PDB entry 9DOM | X-ray diffraction, 1.69 A resolution | chains A and B

[Chain A]
Molecule: Protein cereblon
From: Homo sapiens
UniProtKB: Q96SW2 (CRBN_HUMAN); residue numbers follow UniProt; this construct covers 319-426
Sequence (111 residues; numbered 316 to 426; the number before each row is that of its first residue):
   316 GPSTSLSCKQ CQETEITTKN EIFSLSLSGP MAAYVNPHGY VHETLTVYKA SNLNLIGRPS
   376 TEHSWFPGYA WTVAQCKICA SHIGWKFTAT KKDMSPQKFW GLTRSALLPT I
Unresolved in the structure: 316-317, 327-328
Sequence notes: expression tag (316-318); conflict Ser322 (Cys in Q96SW2), Ser343 (Cys in Q96SW2), Ser366 (Cys in Q96SW2)
Metal / ion sites: Zn2+: Cys323, Cys326, Cys391, Cys394
Small-molecule neighbours: A1A8N ((3S)-3-(1'-benzyl-6-oxo-6,8-dihydro-2H,7H-spiro[furo[2,3-e]isoindole-3,4'-piperidin]-7-yl)piperidine-2,6-dione): Val350, Asn351, Pro352, His353, Glu377, His378, Ser379, Trp380, Trp386, Trp400, Phe402
Curated features (UniProtKB/Swiss-Prot):
  - binding site (Zn(2+)): Cys323, Cys326, Cys391, Cys394
  - binding site ((S)-thalidomide): His378, Trp380, Trp386
  - natural variant: Cys391 (C391R: In MRT2)
  - mutagenesis: Tyr384 (Y384A: Abolishes thalidomide-binding without affecting DCX protein ligase complex activity; when associated with A-386), Trp386 (W386A: Abolishes thalidomide-binding without affecting DCX protein ligase complex activity; when associated with A-384 ...)

[Chain B]
Molecule: Zinc finger protein Helios
From: Homo sapiens
UniProtKB: Q9UKS7 (IKZF2_HUMAN); residues 136-164 here = UniProt positions 136-164
Sequence (30 residues; each row starts with the number of its first residue):
   135 GGERPFHCNQ CGASFTQKGN LLRHIKLHSG
Unresolved in the structure: 135-136, 164
Sequence notes: expression tag (135)
Metal / ion sites: Zn2+: Cys142, Cys145, His158, His162
Small-molecule neighbours: A1A8N ((3S)-3-(1'-benzyl-6-oxo-6,8-dihydro-2H,7H-spiro[furo[2,3-e]isoindole-3,4'-piperidin]-7-yl)piperidine-2,6-dione): Pro139, His141, Cys142, Asn143, Gln144, Cys145, Gly146

[Interface between chain A and chain B]
Residue-residue contacts - 18 pairs, chain A then chain B:
  Asn351(A) - Asn143(B)  hydrogen bond (side chain-backbone)
  Asn351(A) - Gln144(B)  hydrogen bond (side chain-backbone)
  His353(A) - Asn143(B)  hydrogen bond
  Tyr355(A) - Asn143(B)
  Tyr355(A) - Gln144(B)
  His357(A) - Gln144(B)  hydrogen bond (side chain-backbone)
  Ile371(A) - Arg138(B)
  Ile371(A) - Ser148(B)
  Gly372(A) - Arg138(B)
  Trp386(A) - Gly146(B)
  Val388(A) - Cys145(B)
  Val388(A) - Gly146(B)
  Val388(A) - Ala147(B)
  Cys394(A) - Leu161(B)
  Ala395(A) - Leu161(B)
  His397(A) - Cys145(B)
  His397(A) - His162(B)
  Trp400(A) - Cys145(B)  hydrogen bond (side chain-backbone)
Other interface residues (no listed pair), chain A (14 interface residues in all): Gln390, Ser396
Other interface residues (no listed pair), chain B (11 interface residues in all): Phe149, His158

[Overview]
The interface between chain A and chain B involves 14 residues on one side and 11 on the other, with 5
hydrogen bonds. Polar pairs include Asn351(A)-Asn143(B), Asn351(A)-Gln144(B) and His353(A)-Asn143(B). Compound
A1A8N is bound between chain A and chain B.
Here chain A is Protein cereblon and chain B is Zinc finger protein Helios, both from Homo sapiens. Entry 9DOM
(PVTX-405: A Potent, Highly Selective, and Orally Efficacious Molecular Glue Degrader of IKZF2 for Cancer
Immunotherapy) was determined by X-ray diffraction.
